2PGF - chain A; structure by X-ray diffraction, 1.89 A resolution.

[Chain A]
Name: adenosine deaminase
Source organism: Plasmodium vivax
Notes: EC 3.5.4.4
Reference sequence: A5KE01 (A5KE01_PLAVI); numbering as in UniProt (aligned over 1-363)
Amino-acid sequence (371 residues; row label = number of the first residue in the row; numbers below 1 keep their minus sign (Mse-7 is residue -7)):
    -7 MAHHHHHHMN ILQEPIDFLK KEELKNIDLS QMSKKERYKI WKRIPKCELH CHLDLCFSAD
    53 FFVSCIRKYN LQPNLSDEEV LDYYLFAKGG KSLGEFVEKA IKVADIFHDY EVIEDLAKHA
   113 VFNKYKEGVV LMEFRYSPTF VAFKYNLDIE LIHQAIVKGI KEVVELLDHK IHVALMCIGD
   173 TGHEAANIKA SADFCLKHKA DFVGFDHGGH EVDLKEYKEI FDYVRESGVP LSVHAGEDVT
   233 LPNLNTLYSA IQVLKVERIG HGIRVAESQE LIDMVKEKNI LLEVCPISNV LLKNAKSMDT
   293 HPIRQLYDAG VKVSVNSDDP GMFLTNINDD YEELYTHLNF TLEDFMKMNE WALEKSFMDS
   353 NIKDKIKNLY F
Unresolved in the structure: -7 to 4
Modified / non-standard residues: Mse-7, Mse1 (selenomethionine); Mse24, Mse124, Mse168, Mse266, Mse290, Mse314, Mse338, Mse340, Mse350 (selenomethionine; parent Met)
Ion coordination: Zn2+: His42, His44, His226
Small-molecule neighbours:
  - adenosine (ADN): His44, Asp46, Leu47, Leu85, Phe88, Val89, Ala92, Ser129, Phe132, Ile170, Asp172, His175, Gly200, Gly201, His226, Glu229, His253, Ser280, Asp310, Asp311
  - acetonitrile (CCN), molecule 1: Val149, Lys150, Lys153
  - acetonitrile (CCN), molecule 2: Gln261, Ile264, Lys268, Ala301
Curated features (UniProtKB/Swiss-Prot):
  - region: Ile170 to Ala184 (Gating helix loop)
  - binding site (Zn(2+)): His42, His44, His226, Asp310
  - binding site (a purine D-ribonucleoside): His44 to Asp46, Asp172, Gly201, Glu229, His253, Asp310
  - site: Asp172 (Important for substrate specificity for S-methyl-5'-thioadenosine)
What the authors report for this chain:
  - Zn2+ coordination: His42, His44, His226, Asp310
  - catalytic residues: His253 (citing earlier work)
  - binding site for adenosine: His44, Asp46, Asp172, Gly201, Glu229, His253, Asp310, Asp311
  - conformationally variable residues (loop rearrangement, side-chain flip): Asp172, Thr173 to Ile180, Asp205
  - mutagenesis - D172M: abolished binding to 5'-MeS-DCF (from molecular simulation)

[Summary]
Bound to chain A: adenosine and acetonitrile. His42, His44 and His226 coordinate Zn2+. UniProt lists 4
Zn2+-binding residues and 8 purine D-ribonucleoside-binding residues. The paper reports the catalytic residue
His253; D172M abolishes binding to 5'-MeS-DCF.
Chain A is adenosine deaminase (Plasmodium vivax); the structure, Crystal structure of adenosine deaminase
from Plasmodium vivax in complex with adenosine, was determined by X-ray diffraction together with 2QVN and
2PGR from the same study.
